Entry 3E22 (X-ray diffraction, 3.80 A resolution); this record covers chains C and E of the 5 polymer chains in the assembly.

[Chain C]
Name: Tubulin alpha-1C chain
Organism: Bos taurus
UniProt: Q3ZCJ7 (TBA1C_BOVIN); numbering as in UniProt (aligned over 1-449)
Amino-acid sequence (449 residues; row label = number of the first residue in the row):
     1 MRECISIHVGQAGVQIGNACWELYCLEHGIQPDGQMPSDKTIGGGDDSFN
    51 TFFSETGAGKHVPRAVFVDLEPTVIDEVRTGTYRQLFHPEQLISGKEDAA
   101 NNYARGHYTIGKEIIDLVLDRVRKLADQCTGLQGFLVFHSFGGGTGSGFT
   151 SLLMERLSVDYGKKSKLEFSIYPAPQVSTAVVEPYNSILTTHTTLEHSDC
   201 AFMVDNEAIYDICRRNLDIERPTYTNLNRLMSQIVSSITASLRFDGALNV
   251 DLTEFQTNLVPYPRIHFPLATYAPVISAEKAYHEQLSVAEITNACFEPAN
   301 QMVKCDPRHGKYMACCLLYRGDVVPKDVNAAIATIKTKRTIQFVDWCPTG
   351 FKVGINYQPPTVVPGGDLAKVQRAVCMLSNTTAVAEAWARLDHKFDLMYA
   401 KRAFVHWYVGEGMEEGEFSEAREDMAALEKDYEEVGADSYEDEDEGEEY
Unresolved in the structure: 1, 38-46, 280-285, 438-449
Ligand contacts:
  - GTP: Gly10, Gln11, Ala12, Gln15, Ile16, Asp69, Glu71, Asp98, Ala99, Ala100, Asn101, Ser140, Gly142, Gly143, Gly144, Thr145, Gly146, Ile171, Pro173, Val177, Ser178, Thr179, Glu183, Asn206, Tyr224, Leu227, Asn228
  - colchicine (LOC; N-[(7S)-1,2,3,10-tetramethoxy-9-oxo-6,7-dihydro-5H-benzo[d]heptalen-7-yl]ethanamide): Ser178, Thr179, Ala180, Val181
  - soblidotin (TZT): Leu248, Pro325, Val328, Asn329, Phe351, Val353
Swiss-Prot annotation at these positions:
  - motif: Met1 to Cys4 (MREC motif)
  - active site: Glu254
  - binding site (GTP): Gln11, Glu71, Ser140, Gly144, Thr145, Thr179, Asn206, Asn228
  - binding site (Mg(2+)): Glu71
  - site: Tyr449 (Involved in polymerization)
  - modified residue: Lys40 (N6-acetyllysine), Tyr282 (3'-nitrotyrosine), Tyr432 (Phosphotyrosine), Ser439 (Phosphoserine), Tyr449 (3'-nitrotyrosine)

[Chain E]
Name: Stathmin-4
Organism: Rattus norvegicus
Notes: fragment: RB3 stathmin-like domain 4
UniProt: P63043 (STMN4_RAT); residues 5-145 here correspond to UniProt positions 49-189 (UniProt number = residue number + 44)
Amino-acid sequence (142 residues; row label = number of the first residue in the row):
     4 ADMEVIELNKCTSGQSFEVILKPPSFDGVPEFNASLPRRRDPSLEEIQKK
    54 LEAAEERRKYQEAELLKHLAEKREHEREVIQKAIEENNNFIKMAKEKLAQ
   104 KMESNKENREAHLAAMLERLQEKDKHAEEVRKNKELKEEASR
Unresolved in the structure: 31-44, 142-145
Differences from the reference sequence: expression tag (4)
Swiss-Prot annotation at these positions:
  - modified residue: Ser46 (Phosphoserine)

[Interface between chain C and chain E]
Pairs across the interface - 15 pairs, chain C then chain E:
  His107(C) - Lys104(E)  hydrogen bond
  Tyr108(C) - Lys104(E)
  Tyr108(C) - Asn108(E)
  Thr109(C) - Arg112(E)
  Lys112(C) - Met105(E)
  Lys112(C) - Lys109(E)
  Glu155(C) - Leu101(E)
  Glu196(C) - Phe93(E)
  His197(C) - Phe93(E)
  Glu411(C) - Arg112(E)  salt bridge
  Gly412(C) - Asn108(E)
  Gly412(C) - Asn111(E)
  Met413(C) - Asn111(E)
  Glu414(C) - Asn111(E)
  Glu417(C) - Lys104(E)  salt bridge
Interface residues without a listed pair, chain C (20 interface residues in all): Tyr103, Leu152, Arg156, Ser158, Val159, Thr193, Val409, Gly410
Interface residues without a listed pair, chain E (14 interface residues in all): Ile94, Met96, Ala97, Lys100, Ser107, His115

[In short]
20 residues of chain C and 14 residues of chain E are in contact; the contacts include 1 hydrogen bond and 2
salt bridges. Polar contacts include Glu411(C)-Arg112(E), Glu417(C)-Lys104(E) and His107(C)-Lys104(E). Ligands
of chain C: soblidotin, GTP and colchicine.
Chain C is Tubulin alpha-1C chain (Bos taurus) and chain E is Stathmin-4 (Rattus norvegicus); the structure,
Tubulin-colchicine-soblidotin: Stathmin-like domain complex, was determined by X-ray diffraction, deposited
together with 3DU7.
